6YEJ - chain A; structure by electron microscopy, 18.20 A resolution (very low resolution: no residue pairs are listed; an interface is given only as per-side residue counts).

== Chain A ==
Molecule: Huntingtin
From: Homo sapiens
UniProtKB: P42858 (HD_HUMAN); residues 69-3193 here correspond to UniProt positions 18-3142 (UniProt number = residue number - 51)
Sequence (3199 residues; each row starts with the number of its first residue; numbers below 1 keep their minus sign (Met-5 is residue -5)):
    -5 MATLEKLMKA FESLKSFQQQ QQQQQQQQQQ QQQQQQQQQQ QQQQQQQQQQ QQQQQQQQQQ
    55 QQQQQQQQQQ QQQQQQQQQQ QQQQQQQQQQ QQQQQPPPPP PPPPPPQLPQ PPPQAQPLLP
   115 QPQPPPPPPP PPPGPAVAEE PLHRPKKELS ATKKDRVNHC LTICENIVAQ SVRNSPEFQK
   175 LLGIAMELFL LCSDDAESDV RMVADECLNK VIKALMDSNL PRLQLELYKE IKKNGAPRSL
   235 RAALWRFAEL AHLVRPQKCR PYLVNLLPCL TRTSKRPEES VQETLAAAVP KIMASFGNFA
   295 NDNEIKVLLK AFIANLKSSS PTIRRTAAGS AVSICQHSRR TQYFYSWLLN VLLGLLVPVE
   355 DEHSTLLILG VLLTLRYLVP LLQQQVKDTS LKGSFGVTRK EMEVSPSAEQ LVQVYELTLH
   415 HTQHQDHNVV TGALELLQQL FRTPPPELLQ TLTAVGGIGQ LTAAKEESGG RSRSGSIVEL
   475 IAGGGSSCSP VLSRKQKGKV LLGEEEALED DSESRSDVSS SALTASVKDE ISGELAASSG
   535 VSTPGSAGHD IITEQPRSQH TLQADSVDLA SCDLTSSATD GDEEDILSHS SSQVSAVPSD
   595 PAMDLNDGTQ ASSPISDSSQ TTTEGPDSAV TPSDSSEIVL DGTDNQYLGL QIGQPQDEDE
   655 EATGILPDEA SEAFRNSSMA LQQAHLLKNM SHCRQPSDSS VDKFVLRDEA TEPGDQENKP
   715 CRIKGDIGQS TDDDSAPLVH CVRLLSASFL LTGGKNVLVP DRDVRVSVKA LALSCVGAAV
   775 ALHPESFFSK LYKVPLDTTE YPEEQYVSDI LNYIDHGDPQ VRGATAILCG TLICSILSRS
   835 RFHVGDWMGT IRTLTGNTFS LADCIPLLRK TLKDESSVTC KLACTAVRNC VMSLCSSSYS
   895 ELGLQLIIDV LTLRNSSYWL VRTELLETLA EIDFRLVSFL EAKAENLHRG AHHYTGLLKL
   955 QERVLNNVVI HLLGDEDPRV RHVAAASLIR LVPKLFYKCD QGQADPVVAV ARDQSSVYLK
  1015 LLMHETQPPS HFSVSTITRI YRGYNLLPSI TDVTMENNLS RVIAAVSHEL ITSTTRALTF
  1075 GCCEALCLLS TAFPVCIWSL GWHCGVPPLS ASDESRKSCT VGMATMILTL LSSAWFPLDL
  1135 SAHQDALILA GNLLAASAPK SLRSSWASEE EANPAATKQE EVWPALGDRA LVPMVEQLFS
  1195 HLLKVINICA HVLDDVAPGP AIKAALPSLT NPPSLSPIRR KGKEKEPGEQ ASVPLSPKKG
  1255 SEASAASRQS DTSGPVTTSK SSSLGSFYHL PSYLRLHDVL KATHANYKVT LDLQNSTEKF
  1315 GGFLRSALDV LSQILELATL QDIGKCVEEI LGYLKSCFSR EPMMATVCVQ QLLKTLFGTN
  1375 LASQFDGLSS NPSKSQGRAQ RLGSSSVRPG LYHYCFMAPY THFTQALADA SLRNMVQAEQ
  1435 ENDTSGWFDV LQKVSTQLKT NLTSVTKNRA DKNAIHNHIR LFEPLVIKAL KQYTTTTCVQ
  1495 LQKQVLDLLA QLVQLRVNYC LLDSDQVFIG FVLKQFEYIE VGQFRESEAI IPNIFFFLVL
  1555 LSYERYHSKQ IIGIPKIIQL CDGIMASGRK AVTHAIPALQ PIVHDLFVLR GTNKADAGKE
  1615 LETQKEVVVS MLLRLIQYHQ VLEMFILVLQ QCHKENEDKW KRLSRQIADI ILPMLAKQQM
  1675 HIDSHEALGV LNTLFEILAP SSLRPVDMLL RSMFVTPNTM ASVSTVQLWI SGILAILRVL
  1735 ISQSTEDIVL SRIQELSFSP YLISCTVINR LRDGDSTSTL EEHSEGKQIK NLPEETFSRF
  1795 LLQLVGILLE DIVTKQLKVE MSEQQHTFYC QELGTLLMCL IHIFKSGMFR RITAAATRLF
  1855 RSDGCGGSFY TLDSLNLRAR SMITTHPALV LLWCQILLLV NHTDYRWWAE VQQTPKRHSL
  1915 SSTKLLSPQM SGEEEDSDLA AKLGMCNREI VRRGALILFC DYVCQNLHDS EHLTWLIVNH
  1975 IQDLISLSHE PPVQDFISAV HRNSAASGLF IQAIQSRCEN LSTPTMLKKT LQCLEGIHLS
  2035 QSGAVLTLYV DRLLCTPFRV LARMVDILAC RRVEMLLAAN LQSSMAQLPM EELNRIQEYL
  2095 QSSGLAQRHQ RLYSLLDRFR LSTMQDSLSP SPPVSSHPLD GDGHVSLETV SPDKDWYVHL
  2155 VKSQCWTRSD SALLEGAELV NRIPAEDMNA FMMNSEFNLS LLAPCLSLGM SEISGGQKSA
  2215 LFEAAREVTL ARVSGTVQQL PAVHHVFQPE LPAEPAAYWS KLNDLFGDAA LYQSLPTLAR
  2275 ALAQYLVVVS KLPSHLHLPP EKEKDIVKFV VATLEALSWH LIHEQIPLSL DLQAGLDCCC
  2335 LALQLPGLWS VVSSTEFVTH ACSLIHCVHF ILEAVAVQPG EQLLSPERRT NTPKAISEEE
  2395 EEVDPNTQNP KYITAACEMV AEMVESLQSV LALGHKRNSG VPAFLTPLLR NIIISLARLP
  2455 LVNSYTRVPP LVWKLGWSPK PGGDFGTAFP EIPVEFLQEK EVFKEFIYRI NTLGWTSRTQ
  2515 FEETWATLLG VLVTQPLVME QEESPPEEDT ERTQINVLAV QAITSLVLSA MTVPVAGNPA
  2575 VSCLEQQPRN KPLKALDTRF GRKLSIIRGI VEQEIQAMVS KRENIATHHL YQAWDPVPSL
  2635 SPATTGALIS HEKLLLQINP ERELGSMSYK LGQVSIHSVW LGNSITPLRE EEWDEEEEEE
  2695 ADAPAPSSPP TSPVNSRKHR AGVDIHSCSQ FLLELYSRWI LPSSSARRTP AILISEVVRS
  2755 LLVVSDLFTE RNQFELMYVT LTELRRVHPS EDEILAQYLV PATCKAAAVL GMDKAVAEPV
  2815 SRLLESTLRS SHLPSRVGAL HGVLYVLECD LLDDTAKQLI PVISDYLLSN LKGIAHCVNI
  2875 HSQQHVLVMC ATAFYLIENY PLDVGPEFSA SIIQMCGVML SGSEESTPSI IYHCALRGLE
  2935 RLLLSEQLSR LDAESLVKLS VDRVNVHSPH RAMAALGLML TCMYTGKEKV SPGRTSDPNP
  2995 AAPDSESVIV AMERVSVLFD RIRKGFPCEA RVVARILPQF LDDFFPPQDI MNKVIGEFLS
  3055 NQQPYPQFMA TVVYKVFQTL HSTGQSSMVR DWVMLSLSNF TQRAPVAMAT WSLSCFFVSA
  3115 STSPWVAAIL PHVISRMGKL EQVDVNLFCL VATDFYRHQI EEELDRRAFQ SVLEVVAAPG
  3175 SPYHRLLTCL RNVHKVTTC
Not modelled in the structure: -5 to 145, 378-397, 458-715, 1015-1032, 1104-1112, 1158-1175, 1213-1277, 1374-1402, 1427-1473, 1559-1565, 1604-1611, 1769-2146, 2380-2402, 2527-2545, 2635-2637, 2682-2715, 2736-2742, 2981-2999, 3154-3193
Cystine bridges: Cys154-Cys186, Cys823-Cys858
Differences from the reference sequence: initiating methionine (-5); expression tag (-4 to 68); conflict Arg1289 (Lys1238 in P42858), His2360 (Tyr2309 in P42858)

== Overview ==
Chain A is Huntingtin (Homo sapiens); the structure, Cryo-EM structure of the Full-length disease type human
Huntingtin, was determined by electron microscopy, deposited together with 6RMH.
